PDB entry 1STB | X-ray diffraction, 2.00 A resolution | chain A

== Chain A ==
Molecule: Staphylococcal nuclease
From: Staphylococcus aureus
Notes: EC 3.1.31.1
UniProtKB: P00644 (NUC_STAAU); residues 1-148 here correspond to UniProt positions 83-230 (UniProt number = residue number + 82)
Chain sequence (150 residues; row label = number of the first residue in the row):
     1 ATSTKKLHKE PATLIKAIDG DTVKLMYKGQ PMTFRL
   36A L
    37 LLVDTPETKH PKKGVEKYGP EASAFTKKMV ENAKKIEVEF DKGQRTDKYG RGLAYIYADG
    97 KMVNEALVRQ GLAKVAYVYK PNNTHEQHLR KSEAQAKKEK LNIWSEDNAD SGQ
Disordered / not traced: 1-5, 142-149
Construct notes: insertion (36)
Ion coordination: Ca2+: Asp19, Asp21, Asp40
Ligand contacts: thymidine-3',5'-diphosphate (THP): Thr22, Arg35, Leu36, Leu36A, Val39, His46, Asp83, Lys84, Tyr85, Arg87, Leu89, Tyr113, Tyr115
Swiss-Prot annotation at these positions:
  - active site: Arg35, Glu43, Arg87
  - binding site (Ca(2+)): Asp21, Asp40, Thr41

== Overview ==
Bound to chain A: thymidine-3',5'-diphosphate. Asp19, Asp21 and Asp40 coordinate Ca2+. From UniProt: 3
active-site residues and 3 Ca2+-binding residues.
Chain A is Staphylococcal nuclease (Staphylococcus aureus); the structure, Accommodation of insertion
mutations on the surface and in the interior of staphylococcal nuclease, was determined by X-ray diffraction
(same publication as 1STA).
